Entry 9EO1 (electron microscopy, 3.20 A resolution); this record covers chains A and D of the 4 polymer chains in the assembly.

# Chain A
Molecule: Fanconi-associated nuclease 1
From: Homo sapiens
Notes: EC 3.1.21.-, 3.1.4.1
UniProt: Q9Y2M0 (FAN1_HUMAN); residues 372-1007 here = UniProt positions 372-1007
Sequence (636 residues; each row starts with the number of its first residue):
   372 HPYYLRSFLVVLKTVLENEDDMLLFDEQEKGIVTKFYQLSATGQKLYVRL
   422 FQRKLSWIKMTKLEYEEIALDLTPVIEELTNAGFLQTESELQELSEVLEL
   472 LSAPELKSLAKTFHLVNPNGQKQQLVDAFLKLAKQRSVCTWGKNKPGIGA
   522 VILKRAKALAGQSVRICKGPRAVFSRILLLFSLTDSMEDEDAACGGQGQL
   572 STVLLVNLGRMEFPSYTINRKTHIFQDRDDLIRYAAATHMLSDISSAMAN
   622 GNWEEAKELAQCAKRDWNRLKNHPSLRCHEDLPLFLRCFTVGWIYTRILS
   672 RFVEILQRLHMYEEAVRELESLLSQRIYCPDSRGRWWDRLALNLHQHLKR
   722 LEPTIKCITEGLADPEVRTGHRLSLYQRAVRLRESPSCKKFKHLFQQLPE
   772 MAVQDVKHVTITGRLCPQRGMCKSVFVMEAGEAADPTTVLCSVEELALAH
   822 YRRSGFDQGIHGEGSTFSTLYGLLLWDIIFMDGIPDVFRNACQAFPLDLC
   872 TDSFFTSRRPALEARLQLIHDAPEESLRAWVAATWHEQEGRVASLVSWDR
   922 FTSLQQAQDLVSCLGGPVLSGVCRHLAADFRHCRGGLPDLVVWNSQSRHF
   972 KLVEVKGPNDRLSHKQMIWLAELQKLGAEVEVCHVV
Disordered / not traced: 507-518, 556-575, 785-812
Curated features (UniProtKB/Swiss-Prot):
  - binding site (Mn(2+)): Glu834, Asp960, Glu975, Val976
From the paper describing this entry:
  - binding site for post-nick (17-nt DNA) (chain D): Arg706, His742, Arg952, Lys986
  - mutagenesis - D960A: abolished catalytic activity
  - mutagenesis - R507H: unchanged binding to DNA
  - mutagenesis - R507H (K_d_ = 2.3 +/- 1.2 uM): decreased binding to PCNA

# Chain D
Molecule: post-nick (17-nt DNA)
From: Homo sapiens
Sequence (17 nucleotides; each row starts with the number of its first residue):
     5 TGCGGACGAGACCTGGA

# Chain A / chain D interface
Residue-residue contacts - 12 pairs, chain A then chain D:
  Glu675(A) - DT5(D)  base contact
  Arg706(A) - DT5(D)  salt bridge to the phosphate
  His742(A) - DT5(D)  salt bridge to the phosphate
  Glu834(A) - DC7(D)  phosphate contact
  Arg952(A) - DT5(D)  salt bridge to the phosphate
  Gly956(A) - DG6(D)  phosphate contact
  Asp960(A) - DC7(D)  phosphate contact
  Asn980(A) - DG9(D)  hydrogen bond to the phosphate
  Asp981(A) - DG8(D)  phosphate contact
  Lys986(A) - DT5(D)  salt bridge to the phosphate
  Lys986(A) - DG6(D)  salt bridge to the phosphate
  Gln987(A) - DC7(D)  hydrogen bond to the phosphate
Also at the interface, not in a pair above, chain A (14 interface residues in all): Arg672, Asp702, Lys977

# In short
The interface between chain A and chain D involves 14 residues on one side and 5 on the other; the contacts
include 2 hydrogen bonds and 5 salt bridges. Polar pairs include Asn980(A)-DG9(D), Gln987(A)-DC7(D) and
Arg706(A)-DT5(D). The paper reports a binding site for post-nick (17-nt DNA) (chain D) at Arg706(A), His742(A)
and Arg952(A) among others; D960A of chain A abolishes catalytic activity.
Chain A is Fanconi-associated nuclease 1 and chain D is post-nick (17-nt DNA), both from Homo sapiens; the
structure, Cryo_EM structure of human FAN1 in complex with 5' flap DNA substrate, was determined by electron
microscopy together with 8S5A, 9EOA and 9GY0 from the same study.
